PDB entry 6V9H | electron microscopy, 4.10 A resolution (low resolution: residue-level contacts below are approximate; hydrogen-bond / salt-bridge calls are withheld) | chains D and E of the 5 polymer chains in the assembly

Chain D:
Name: Elongin-C
Source organism: Homo sapiens
Reference sequence: Q15369 (ELOC_HUMAN), isoform Q15369-2; residues 17-112 here correspond to UniProt positions 1-96 (UniProt number = residue number - 16)
Amino-acid sequence (97 residues; row label = number of the first residue in the row):
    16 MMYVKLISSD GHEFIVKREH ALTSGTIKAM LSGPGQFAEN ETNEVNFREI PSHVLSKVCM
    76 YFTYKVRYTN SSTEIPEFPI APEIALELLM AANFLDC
Disordered / not traced: 16-17, 47-58, 87-88
Sequence notes: initiating methionine (16)

Chain E:
Name: Elongin-B
Source organism: Homo sapiens
Reference sequence: Q15370 (ELOB_HUMAN); residues 1-118 here = UniProt positions 1-118
Amino-acid sequence (118 residues; row label = number of the first residue in the row):
     1 MDVFLMIRRH KTTIFTDAKE SSTVFELKRI VEGILKRPPD EQRLYKDDQL LDDGKTLGEC
    61 GFTSQTARPQ APATVGLAFR ADDTFEALCI EPFSSPPELP DVMKPQDSGS SANEQAVQ
Disordered / not traced: 1, 107-118
Swiss-Prot annotation at these positions:
  - modified residue: Met1 (N-acetylmethionine), Thr84 (Phosphothreonine), Ser108 (Phosphoserine), Ser111 (Phosphoserine)

Chain D / chain E interface:
Residue-residue contacts (45):
  Tyr18(D) with Phe15(E); Thr16(E); Ile34(E)
  Asp25(D) with Lys11(E); Ser94(E)
  Gly26(D) with Lys11(E)
  His27(D) with Lys11(E); Glu91(E); Pro92(E); Phe93(E)
  Glu28(D) with Lys11(E); Thr12(E); Thr13(E)
  Phe29(D) with Thr13(E); Phe93(E)
  Ile30(D) with Thr13(E); Ile14(E); Phe15(E)
  Ser67(D) with Phe93(E); Ser94(E)
  His68(D) with Ser94(E); Ser95(E); Pro96(E); Pro97(E)
  Ser71(D) with Phe93(E)
  Cys74(D) with Phe15(E)
  Met75(D) with Pro69(E); Gln70(E); Ala71(E); Pro72(E)
  Thr78(D) with Phe4(E)
  Tyr79(D) with Pro69(E)
  Arg82(D) with Asp2(E); Phe4(E); Pro69(E)
  Tyr83(D) with Pro69(E)
  Pro91(D) with Gln70(E)
  Glu92(D) with Gln70(E)
  Pro94(D) with Gln70(E)
  Pro97(D) with Leu99(E)
  Glu98(D) with Pro96(E); Pro97(E)
  Leu101(D) with Pro100(E); Met103(E)
  Glu102(D) with Pro97(E)
Interface residues without a listed pair, chain D (25 interface residues in all): Val31, His35
Interface residues without a listed pair, chain E (25 interface residues in all): Arg8, Asp17

In short:
The chain D/chain E interface involves 25 residues from each chain.
Here chain D is Elongin-C and chain E is Elongin-B, both from Homo sapiens. Entry 6V9H (Ankyrin repeat and
SOCS-box protein 9 (ASB9), ElonginB (ELOB), and ElonginC (ELOC) bound to its substrate ...) was determined by
electron microscopy together with 6V9I from the same study.
